PDB entry 6L6F | electron microscopy, 10.60 A resolution (very low resolution: no residue pairs are listed; an interface is given only as per-side residue counts) | chains B and D of the 4 polymer chains in the assembly

Chain B (and D):
Protein: Glutamate receptor ionotropic, kainate 3
Source organism: Rattus norvegicus
Notes: chain D of this document is another copy of the same molecule, construct and numbering; everything in this record applies to it too
UniProt: G3V9I2 (G3V9I2_RAT); residues 1-824 here correspond to UniProt positions 32-855 (UniProt number = residue number + 31)
Amino-acid sequence (832 residues; each row starts with the number of its first residue):
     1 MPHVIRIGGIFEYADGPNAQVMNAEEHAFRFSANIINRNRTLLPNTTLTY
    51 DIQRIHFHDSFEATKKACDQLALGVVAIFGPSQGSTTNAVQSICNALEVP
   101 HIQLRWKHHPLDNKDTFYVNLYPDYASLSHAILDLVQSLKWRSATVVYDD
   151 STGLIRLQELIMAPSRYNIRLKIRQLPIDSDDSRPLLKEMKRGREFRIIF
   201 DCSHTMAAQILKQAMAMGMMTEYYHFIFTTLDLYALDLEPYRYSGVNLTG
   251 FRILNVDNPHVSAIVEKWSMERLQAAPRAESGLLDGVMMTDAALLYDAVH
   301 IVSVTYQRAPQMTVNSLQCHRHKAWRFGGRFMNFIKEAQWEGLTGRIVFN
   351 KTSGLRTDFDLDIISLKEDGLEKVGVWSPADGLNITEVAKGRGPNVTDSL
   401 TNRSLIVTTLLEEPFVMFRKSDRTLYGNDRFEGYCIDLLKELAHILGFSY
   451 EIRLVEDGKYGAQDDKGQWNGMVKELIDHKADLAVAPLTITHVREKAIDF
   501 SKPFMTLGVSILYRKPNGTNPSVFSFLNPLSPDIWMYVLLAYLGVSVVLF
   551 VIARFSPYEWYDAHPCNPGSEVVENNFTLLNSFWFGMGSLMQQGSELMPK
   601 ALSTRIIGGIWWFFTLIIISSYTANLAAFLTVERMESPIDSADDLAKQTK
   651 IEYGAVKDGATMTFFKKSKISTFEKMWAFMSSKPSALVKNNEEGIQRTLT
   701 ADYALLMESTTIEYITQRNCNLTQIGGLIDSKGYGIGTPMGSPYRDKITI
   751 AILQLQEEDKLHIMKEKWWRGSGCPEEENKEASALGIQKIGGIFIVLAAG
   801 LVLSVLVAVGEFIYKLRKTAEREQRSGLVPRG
Unresolved in the structure: 1-2, 273-285, 386-401, 555-601, 772-787, 810-832
Construct notes: engineered mutation Thr86 (Cys117 in G3V9I2), Thr305 (Cys336 in G3V9I2), Val547 (Cys578 in G3V9I2); expression tag (825-832)
Disulfide bonds: Cys68-Cys319
From the paper describing this entry:
  - mutagenesis - D759G: increased stability (from molecular simulation)

Chain B / chain D interface:
At this resolution (11 A) residue pairs are not listed: 14 residues of chain B and 14 of chain D lie at the interface.

In short:
Chain B and chain D each contribute 14 residues to their interface. The paper reports that D759G of chain B
increases stability.
Both chains are Glutamate receptor ionotropic, kainate 3 (Rattus norvegicus). Entry 6L6F (GluK3 receptor
complex with UBP301) was determined by electron microscopy (same publication as 6KZM).
